Entry 5OT2 (X-ray diffraction, 3.20 A resolution); this record covers chains A and F of the 15 polymer chains in the assembly.

Chain A:
Protein: DNA-directed RNA polymerase II subunit RPB1
Organism: Saccharomyces cerevisiae (strain ATCC 204508 / S288c)
Notes: EC 2.7.7.6
UniProtKB: P04050 (RPB1_YEAST); residues 1-1733 here = UniProt positions 1-1733
Sequence (1733 residues; each row starts with the number of its first residue):
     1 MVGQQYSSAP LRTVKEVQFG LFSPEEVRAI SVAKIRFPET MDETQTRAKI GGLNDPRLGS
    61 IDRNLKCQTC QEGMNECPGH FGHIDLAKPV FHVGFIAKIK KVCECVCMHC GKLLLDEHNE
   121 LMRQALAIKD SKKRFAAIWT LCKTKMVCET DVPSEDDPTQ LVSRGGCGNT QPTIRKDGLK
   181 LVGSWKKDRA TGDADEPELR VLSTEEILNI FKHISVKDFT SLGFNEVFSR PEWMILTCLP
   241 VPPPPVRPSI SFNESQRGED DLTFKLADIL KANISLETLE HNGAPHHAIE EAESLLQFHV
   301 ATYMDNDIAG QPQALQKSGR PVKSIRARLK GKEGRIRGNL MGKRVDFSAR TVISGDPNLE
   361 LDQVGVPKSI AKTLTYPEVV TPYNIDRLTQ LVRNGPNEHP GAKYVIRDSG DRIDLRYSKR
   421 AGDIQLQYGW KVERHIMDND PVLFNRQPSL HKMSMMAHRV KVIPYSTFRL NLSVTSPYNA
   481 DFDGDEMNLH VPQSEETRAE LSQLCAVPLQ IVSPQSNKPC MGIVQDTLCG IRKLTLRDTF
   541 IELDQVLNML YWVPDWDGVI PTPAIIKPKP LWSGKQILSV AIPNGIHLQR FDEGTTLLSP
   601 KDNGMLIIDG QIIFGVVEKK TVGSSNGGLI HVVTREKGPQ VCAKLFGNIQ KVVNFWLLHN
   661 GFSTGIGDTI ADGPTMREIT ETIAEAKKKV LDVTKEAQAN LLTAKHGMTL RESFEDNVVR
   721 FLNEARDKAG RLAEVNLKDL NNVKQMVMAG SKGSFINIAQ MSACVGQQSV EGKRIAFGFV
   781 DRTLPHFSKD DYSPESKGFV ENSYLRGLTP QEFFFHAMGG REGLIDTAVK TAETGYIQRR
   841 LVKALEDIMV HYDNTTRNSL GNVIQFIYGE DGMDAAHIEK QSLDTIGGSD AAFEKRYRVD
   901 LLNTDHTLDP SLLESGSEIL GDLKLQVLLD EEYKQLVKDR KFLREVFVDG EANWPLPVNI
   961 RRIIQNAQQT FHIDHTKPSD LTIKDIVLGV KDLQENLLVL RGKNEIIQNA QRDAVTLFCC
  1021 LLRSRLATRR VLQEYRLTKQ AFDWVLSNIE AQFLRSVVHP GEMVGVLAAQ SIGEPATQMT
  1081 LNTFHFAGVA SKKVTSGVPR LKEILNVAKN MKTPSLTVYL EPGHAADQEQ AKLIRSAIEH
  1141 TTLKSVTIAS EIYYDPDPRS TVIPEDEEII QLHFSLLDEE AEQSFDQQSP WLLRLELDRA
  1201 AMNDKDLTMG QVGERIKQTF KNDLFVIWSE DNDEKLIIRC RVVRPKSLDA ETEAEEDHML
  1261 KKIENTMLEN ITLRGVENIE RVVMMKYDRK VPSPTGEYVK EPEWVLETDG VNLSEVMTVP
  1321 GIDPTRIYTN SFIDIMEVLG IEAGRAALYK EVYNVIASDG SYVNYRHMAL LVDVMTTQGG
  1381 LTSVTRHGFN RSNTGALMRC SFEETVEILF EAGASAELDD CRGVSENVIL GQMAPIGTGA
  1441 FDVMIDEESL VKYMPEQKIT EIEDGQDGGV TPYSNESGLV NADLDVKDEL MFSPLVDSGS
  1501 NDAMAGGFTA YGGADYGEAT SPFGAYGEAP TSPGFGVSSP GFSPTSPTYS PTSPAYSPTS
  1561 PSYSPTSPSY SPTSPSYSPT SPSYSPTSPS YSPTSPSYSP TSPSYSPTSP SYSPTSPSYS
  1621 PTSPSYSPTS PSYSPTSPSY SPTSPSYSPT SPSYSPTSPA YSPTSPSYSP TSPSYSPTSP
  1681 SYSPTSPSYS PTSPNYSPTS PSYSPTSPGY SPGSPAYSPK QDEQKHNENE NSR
Not modelled in the structure: 1-3, 187-194, 1083-1091, 1175-1186, 1245-1254, 1455-1733
Ion coordination: Zn2+ site 1: Cys67, Cys70, Cys77, His80; Zn2+ site 2: Cys107, Cys110, Cys148, Cys167; Mg2+: Asp481, Asp483, Asp485 (shared with 1 residue of chain P)
Ligand contacts: 2-ethyl-7-methoxy-naphthalene (AHW): Pro448, Thr827, Lys830, Thr831, Thr834, Gly835, Thr1077, Met1079
Swiss-Prot annotation at these positions:
  - region: Pro248 to Asp260 (Lid loop), Asn306 to Lys323 (Rudder loop), Pro810 to Glu822 (Bridging helix)
  - binding site (Zn(2+)): Cys67, Cys70, Cys77, His80, Cys107, Cys110, Cys148, Cys167
  - binding site (Mg(2+)): Asp481, Asp483, Asp485
  - modified residue: Thr1471 (Phosphothreonine)
  - cross-link (Glycyl lysine isopeptide (Lys-Gly)): Lys695 (interchain with G-Cter in ubiquitin), Lys1246 (interchain with G-Cter in ubiquitin), Lys1350 (interchain with G-Cter in ubiquitin)
  - natural variant: Ser1653 to Pro1659 (deletion: In strain: A364A)
  - mutagenesis: Lys1246 (K1246R: Impairs ubiquitination during transcription stress)
From the paper describing this entry:
  - binding site for 2-ethyl-7-methoxy-naphthalene: Thr831
  - conformationally variable residues (loop rearrangement): Thr1080, Leu1081

Chain F:
Protein: DNA-directed RNA polymerases I, II, and III subunit RPABC2
Organism: Saccharomyces cerevisiae (strain ATCC 204508 / S288c)
UniProtKB: P20435 (RPAB2_YEAST); residue numbers follow UniProt; this construct covers 1-155
Sequence (155 residues; row label = number of the first residue in the row):
     1 MSDYEEAFND GNENFEDFDV EHFSDEETYE EKPQFKDGET TDANGKTIVT GGNGPEDFQQ
    61 HEQIRRKTLK EKAIPKDQRA TTPYMTKYER ARILGTRALQ ISMNAPVFVD LEGETDPLRI
   121 AMKELAEKKI PLVIRRYLPD GSFEDWSVEE LIVDL
Not modelled in the structure: 1-68
Swiss-Prot annotation at these positions:
  - region: Leu111 to Leu132 (Leucine-zipper)
  - modified residue: Ser24 (Phosphoserine)

How chain A and chain F interact:
Pairs across the interface - 68 pairs, chain A then chain F:
  Val379(A) with Ser102(F)
  Val380(A) with Asn104(F)
  Thr381(A) with Asn104(F)
  Pro382(A) with Asn104(F)
  Tyr383(A) with Val107(F); Thr115(F)
  Ser494(A) with Leu99(F)
  Glu495(A) with Ala98(F); Leu99(F); Pro117(F)
  Glu496(A) with Gly95(F); Leu99(F)
  Ala499(A) with Gly95(F)
  Gln503(A) with Arg90(F), hydrogen bond; Ala91(F)
  Leu504(A) with Tyr88(F), hydrophobic; Ala91(F), hydrophobic
  His851(A) with Pro139(F)
  Tyr852(A) with Thr81(F); Glu89(F), hydrogen bond; Arg136(F); Tyr137(F)
  Asp853(A) with Pro139(F)
  Arg857(A) with Pro139(F)
  Asp874(A) with Lys87(F), salt bridge
  Arg1001(A) with Ala80(F); Thr81(F); Thr82(F); Pro83(F)
  Leu1054(A) with Tyr84(F)
  Arg1055(A) with Asp154(F), salt bridge
  His1059(A) with Thr86(F); Lys87(F), hydrogen bond (side chain-backbone)
  Pro1060(A) with Tyr88(F)
  Gly1061(A) with Tyr88(F)
  Glu1062(A) with Lys87(F), salt bridge; Tyr88(F), hydrogen bond
  Gly1437(A) with Tyr88(F)
  Thr1438(A) with Tyr88(F); Arg92(F), hydrogen bond (backbone-side chain)
  Phe1441(A) with Tyr88(F); Glu89(F); Arg92(F), hydrogen bond (backbone-side chain); Arg135(F)
  Asp1442(A) with Val133(F); Ile134(F); Arg135(F), hydrogen bond (backbone-backbone); Tyr137(F), hydrogen bond
  Val1443(A) with Arg92(F); Leu132(F), hydrophobic; Val133(F)
  Met1444(A) with Leu132(F); Val133(F), hydrogen bond (backbone-backbone); Arg135(F)
  Ile1445(A) with Pro131(F); Leu132(F), hydrophobic
  Asp1446(A) with Pro131(F), hydrogen bond (backbone-backbone)
  Leu1450(A) with Phe108(F), hydrophobic; Pro131(F), hydrophobic
  Lys1452(A) with Glu149(F), salt bridge
  Tyr1453(A) with Phe108(F), hydrophobic; Lys128(F), hydrogen bond (side chain-backbone); Lys129(F); Ile130(F); Pro131(F); Glu149(F), hydrogen bond
  Met1454(A) with Pro106(F), hydrophobic; Phe108(F), hydrophobic
Interface residues without a listed pair, chain A (43 interface residues in all): Gly429, Ser502, Gly1002, Arg1422, Met1433, Gly1439, Ala1440, Ser1449
Interface residues without a listed pair, chain F (44 interface residues in all): Met85, Ile93, Leu94, Thr96, Ile101, Asp116, Leu118, Ile120, Leu138

Overview:
Chain A and chain F form an interface of 43 and 44 residues respectively; the contacts include 12 hydrogen
bonds and 4 salt bridges. Polar contacts include Asp874(A)-Lys87(F), Arg1055(A)-Asp154(F) and
Glu1062(A)-Lys87(F). Bound to chain A: 2-ethyl-7-methoxy-naphthalene. The paper reports a binding site for
2-ethyl-7-methoxy-naphthalene at Thr831(A); conformational variability at Thr1080(A) and Leu1081(A).
Chain A is DNA-directed RNA polymerase II subunit RPB1 and chain F is DNA-directed RNA polymerases I, II, and
III subunit RPABC2, both from Saccharomyces cerevisiae (strain ATCC 204508 / S288c); the structure, RNA
polymerase II elongation complex in the presence of 3d-Napht-A, was determined by X-ray diffraction.
